7IAO - chains A and B; structure by X-ray diffraction, 2.24 A resolution.

# Chain A
Protein: Serine protease subunit NS2B
Organism: Zika virus
UniProtKB: Q32ZE1 (POLG_ZIKV); residues 46-89 here correspond to UniProt positions 1414-1457 (UniProt number = residue number + 1368)
Amino-acid sequence (46 residues; each row starts with the number of its first residue):
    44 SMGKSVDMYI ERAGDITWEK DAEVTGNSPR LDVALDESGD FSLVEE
Disordered / not traced: 44-49, 88-89
Construct notes: expression tag (44-45)
Ligand contacts: A1B8X ((2R)-2-(6-chloro-1H-indazol-4-yl)-2-[(2,3-dihydro-1H-isoindol-5-yl)amino]-N-[(oxan-4-yl)methyl]acetamide): Ser81, Gly82, Asp83, Phe84

# Chain B
Protein: Serine protease NS3
Organism: Zika virus
Notes: EC 3.4.21.91, 3.6.1.15, 3.6.4.13
UniProtKB: Q32ZE1 (POLG_ZIKV); residues 11-177 here correspond to UniProt positions 1509-1675 (UniProt number = residue number + 1498)
Amino-acid sequence (168 residues; each row starts with the number of its first residue):
    10 MKEVKKGETT DGVYRVMTRR LLGSTQVGVG VMQEGVFHTM WHVTKGAALR SGEGRLDPYW
    70 GDVKQDLVSY CGPWKLDAAW DGLSEVQLLA VPPGERAKNI QTLPGIFKTK DGDIGAVALD
   130 YPAGTSGSPI LDKCGRVIGL YGNGVVIKNG SYVSAITQGK REEETPVE
Disordered / not traced: 10-16, 172-177
Construct notes: initiating methionine (10); conflict Lys107 (Arg1605 in Q32ZE1)
Ligand contacts: A1B8X ((2R)-2-(6-chloro-1H-indazol-4-yl)-2-[(2,3-dihydro-1H-isoindol-5-yl)amino]-N-[(oxan-4-yl)methyl]acetamide): His51, Asp75, Tyr130, Pro131, Ala132, Thr134, Ser135, Tyr150, Gly151, Asn152, Gly153, Tyr161
Curated features (UniProtKB/Swiss-Prot):
  - active site (Charge relay system): His51, Asp75, Ser135

# How chain A and chain B interact
Pairs across the interface - 99 pairs, chain A then chain B:
  Asp50(A) - Thr27(B)
  Asp50(A) - Arg28(B)
  Asp50(A) - Ala57(B)
  Met51(A) - Met26(B)
  Met51(A) - Thr27(B)
  Met51(A) - Val36(B)  hydrophobic
  Met51(A) - Val52(B)
  Met51(A) - Thr53(B)
  Met51(A) - Leu58(B)  hydrophobic
  Met51(A) - Arg59(B)  hydrogen bond (backbone-backbone)
  Tyr52(A) - Arg24(B)
  Tyr52(A) - Val25(B)
  Tyr52(A) - Met26(B)  hydrogen bond (backbone-backbone)
  Tyr52(A) - Arg28(B)  hydrogen bond
  Tyr52(A) - Ser33(B)  hydrogen bond
  Tyr52(A) - Arg59(B)
  Ile53(A) - Tyr23(B)  hydrophobic
  Ile53(A) - Arg24(B)
  Ile53(A) - Met41(B)  hydrophobic
  Ile53(A) - Arg59(B)  hydrogen bond (backbone-backbone)
  Ile53(A) - Ser60(B)
  Ile53(A) - Leu65(B)  hydrophobic
  Glu54(A) - Tyr23(B)
  Glu54(A) - Arg24(B)  hydrogen bond (backbone-backbone)
  Arg55(A) - Glu17(B)
  Arg55(A) - Thr19(B)
  Arg55(A) - Asp20(B)  hydrogen bond (side chain-backbone)
  Arg55(A) - Gly21(B)
  Arg55(A) - Val22(B)
  Arg55(A) - Tyr23(B)
  Ala56(A) - Val22(B)  hydrogen bond (backbone-backbone)
  Ala56(A) - Val100(B)  hydrophobic
  Ala56(A) - Ala106(B)
  Gly57(A) - Gly21(B)
  Gly57(A) - Val22(B)  hydrogen bond (backbone-backbone)
  Asp58(A) - Leu98(B)
  Ile59(A) - Gly21(B)
  Ile59(A) - Val22(B)
  Ile59(A) - Val40(B)  hydrophobic
  Ile59(A) - Leu98(B)  hydrophobic
  Ile59(A) - Leu140(B)  hydrophobic
  Ile59(A) - Gly144(B)
  Ile59(A) - Val146(B)  hydrophobic
  Thr60(A) - Asn108(B)  hydrogen bond (backbone-side chain)
  Thr60(A) - Leu140(B)
  Trp61(A) - Glu94(B)
  Trp61(A) - Val95(B)
  Trp61(A) - Gln96(B)
  Trp61(A) - Gln110(B)
  Trp61(A) - Leu140(B)
  Trp61(A) - Asp141(B)
  Trp61(A) - Lys142(B)
  Glu62(A) - Gln96(B)  hydrogen bond (backbone-side chain)
  Glu62(A) - Asn108(B)
  Ala65(A) - Gln96(B)
  Ala65(A) - Asn108(B)
  Glu66(A) - Lys107(B)  salt bridge
  Glu66(A) - Asn108(B)
  Glu66(A) - Ile109(B)
  Glu66(A) - Gln110(B)  hydrogen bond (backbone-backbone)
  Val67(A) - Glu94(B)
  Val67(A) - Gln110(B)
  Thr68(A) - Ile109(B)
  Thr68(A) - Gln110(B)  hydrogen bond (backbone-backbone)
  Thr68(A) - Thr111(B)  hydrogen bond (backbone-side chain)
  Thr68(A) - Leu128(B)
  Gly69(A) - Thr111(B)
  Asn70(A) - Leu112(B)
  Asn70(A) - Ala127(B)
  Ser71(A) - Leu112(B)  hydrogen bond (side chain-backbone)
  Ser71(A) - Pro113(B)
  Ser71(A) - Gly114(B)
  Pro72(A) - Gly114(B)
  Pro72(A) - Ile115(B)  hydrogen bond (backbone-backbone)
  Pro72(A) - Ala127(B)
  Pro72(A) - Val162(B)  hydrophobic
  Arg73(A) - Ile115(B)
  Leu74(A) - Ile115(B)  hydrogen bond (backbone-backbone)
  Leu74(A) - Phe116(B)
  Leu74(A) - Lys117(B)  hydrogen bond (backbone-backbone)
  Leu74(A) - Ile156(B)  hydrophobic
  Leu74(A) - Val162(B)  hydrophobic
  Asp75(A) - Lys117(B)
  Val76(A) - Phe116(B)  hydrophobic
  Val76(A) - Lys117(B)  hydrogen bond (backbone-backbone)
  Val76(A) - Thr118(B)
  Asp79(A) - Lys73(B)
  Ser81(A) - Val72(B)
  Gly82(A) - Val72(B)
  Gly82(A) - Lys73(B)
  Gly82(A) - Asn152(B)  hydrogen bond (backbone-side chain)
  Phe84(A) - Phe116(B)  hydrophobic
  Phe84(A) - Asn152(B)
  Phe84(A) - Gly153(B)
  Phe84(A) - Val154(B)
  Phe84(A) - Ala164(B)  hydrophobic
  Ser85(A) - Val154(B)
  Leu86(A) - Val154(B)
  Leu86(A) - Ile156(B)  hydrophobic
Interface residues without a listed pair, chain A (33 interface residues in all): Leu78, Glu80
Interface residues without a listed pair, chain B (57 interface residues in all): Phe46, Pro138

# In short
The interface between chain A and chain B involves 33 residues on one side and 57 on the other; the contacts
include 20 hydrogen bonds and 1 salt bridge. Polar pairs include Glu66(A)-Lys107(B), Tyr52(A)-Arg28(B) and
Tyr52(A)-Ser33(B).
Chain A is Serine protease subunit NS2B and chain B is Serine protease NS3, both from Zika virus; the
structure, Group deposition of ZIKV NS2B-NS3 protease in complex with inhibitors from ASAP Discovery
Consortium -- Crystal ..., was determined by X-ray diffraction.
